Entry 6EMZ (X-ray diffraction, 2.79 A resolution); this record covers chains C and B of the 4 polymer chains in the assembly.

# Chain C
Molecule: 44-nt DNA strand
Sequence (44 nucleotides; row label = number of the first residue in the row; numbers below 1 keep their minus sign (DT-19 is residue -19)):
   -19 TGCGATAACCTAAAATTTTATAGCAAAATTATATGGGATTTTAG
Disordered / not traced: -19 to -16, 21-24

# Chain B
Molecule: Int protein
From: Enterococcus faecalis
UniProt: Q7BP35 (Q7BP35_ENTFL); residue numbers follow UniProt; this construct covers 82-397
Amino-acid sequence (317 residues; row label = number of the first residue in the row):
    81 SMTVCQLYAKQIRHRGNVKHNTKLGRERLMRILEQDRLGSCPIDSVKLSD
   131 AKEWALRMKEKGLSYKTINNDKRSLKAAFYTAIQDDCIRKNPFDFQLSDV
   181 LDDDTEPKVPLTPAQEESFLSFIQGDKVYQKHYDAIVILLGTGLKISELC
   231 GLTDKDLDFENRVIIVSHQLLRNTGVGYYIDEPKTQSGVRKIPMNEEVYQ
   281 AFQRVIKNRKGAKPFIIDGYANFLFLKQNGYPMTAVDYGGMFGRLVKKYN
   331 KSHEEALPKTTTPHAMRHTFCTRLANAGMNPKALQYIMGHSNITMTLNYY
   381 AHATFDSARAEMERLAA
Disordered / not traced: 397
Differences from the reference sequence: expression tag (81); engineered mutation Lys225 (Arg in Q7BP35)
What the authors report for this chain:
  - binding site for the 44-nt DNA strand (chain C): Thr147, Asn150, Arg153, Tyr160, Gln249, Arg252, Thr254
  - mutagenesis - R153A, R153A/Y160A: decreased catalytic activity on strand exchange
  - mutagenesis - R153A, R153A/Y160A: decreased catalytic activity on excision
  - mutagenesis - R153A/Y160A: unchanged catalytic activity
  - catalytic residues: Lys225, His344, Arg347, His370, Tyr379, Tyr380
  - mutagenesis - Y379F, Y380F: unchanged catalytic activity on cleave DNA
  - mutagenesis - Y379F/Y380F: abolished catalytic activity on cleave DNA
  - mutagenesis - Y380F: abolished catalytic activity on strand exchange
  - mutagenesis - Y379F: unchanged catalytic activity on strand exchange
  - specificity-determining residues: Asn150
  - binding site for the 44-nt DNA strand: Arg153
  - mutagenesis - Y379F/Y380F: abolished catalytic activity on suicide CI5 DNA

# How chain C and chain B interact
Contacting residue pairs (36):
  DG3(C) with Arg153(B), base contact
  DC4(C) with Arg153(B), phosphate contact; Lys156(B), base contact; Ala157(B), phosphate contact; Tyr160(B), base contact; Asn171(B), base contact
  DA5(C) with Asn150(B), hydrogen bond to the base; Arg153(B), salt bridge to the phosphate; Ser154(B), sugar contact; Ala157(B), phosphate contact
  DA6(C) with Thr102(B), sugar contact; Arg106(B), salt bridge to the phosphate; Asn150(B), base contact
  DA7(C) with Val98(B), phosphate contact; Lys99(B), hydrogen bond to the phosphate; Asn101(B), sugar contact; Thr102(B), hydrogen bond to the phosphate
  DA8(C) with Lys99(B), phosphate contact; Asn101(B), hydrogen bond to the phosphate; Lys225(B), phosphate contact; Gln249(B), hydrogen bond to the phosphate; Leu251(B), phosphate contact; Asp261(B), phosphate contact
  DT9(C) with Asn101(B), base contact; Lys225(B), phosphate contact; Ile226(B), phosphate contact; Ser227(B), hydrogen bond to the phosphate; Leu251(B), phosphate contact; His344(B), phosphate contact
  DT10(C) with Ile226(B), phosphate contact; Val316(B), base contact; Thr342(B), hydrogen bond to the phosphate; Pro343(B), phosphate contact; His344(B), hydrogen bond to the phosphate
  DA11(C) with Val316(B), base contact; Thr342(B), phosphate contact
Interface residues without a listed pair, chain B (26 interface residues in all): Tyr259, Ala315, Gly319, Lys339

# In short
9 residues of chain C face 26 of chain B across their interface; the contacts include 8 hydrogen bonds and 2
salt bridges. Polar pairs include DA5(C)-Asn150(B), DA7(C)-Lys99(B) and DA7(C)-Thr102(B). The paper reports
catalytic residues Lys225(B), His344(B) and Arg347(B) among others; R153A and R153A/Y160A of chain B reduce
catalytic activity on strand exchange; 5 substitutions were tested in all.
Chain C is a 44-nt DNA strand and chain B is Int protein (Enterococcus faecalis); the structure, Structure of
the Tn1549 transposon Integrase (aa 82-397, R225K) in complex with circular intermediate DNA (CI5-DNA), was
determined by X-ray diffraction together with 6EMY, 6EN0, 6EN1 and 6EN2 from the same study.
